PDB entry 3ZWS | X-ray diffraction, 1.60 A resolution | chain A

Chain A:
Name: Dihydroorotate dehydrogenase (quinone), mitochondrial
Source organism: Homo sapiens
Notes: EC 1.3.5.2, 1.3.3.1
Reference sequence: Q02127 (PYRD_HUMAN); residues 30-396 here correspond to UniProt positions 29-395 (UniProt number = residue number - 1)
Amino-acid sequence (367 residues; each row starts with the number of its first residue):
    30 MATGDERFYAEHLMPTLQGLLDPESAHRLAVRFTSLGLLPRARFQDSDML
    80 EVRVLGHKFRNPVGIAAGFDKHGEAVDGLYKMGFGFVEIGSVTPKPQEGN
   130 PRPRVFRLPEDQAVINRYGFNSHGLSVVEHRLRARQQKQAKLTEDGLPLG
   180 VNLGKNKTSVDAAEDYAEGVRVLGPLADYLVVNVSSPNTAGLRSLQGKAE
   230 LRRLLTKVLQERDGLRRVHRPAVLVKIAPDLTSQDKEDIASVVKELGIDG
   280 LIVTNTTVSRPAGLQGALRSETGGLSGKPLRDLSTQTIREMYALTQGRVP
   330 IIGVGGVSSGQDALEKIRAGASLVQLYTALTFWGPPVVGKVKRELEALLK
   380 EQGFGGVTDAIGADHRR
Unresolved in the structure: 30-40, 69-70
UniProt features mapped onto this chain:
  - active site: Ser215 (Nucleophile)
  - binding site (FMN): Ala96 to Lys100, Ser120, Asn181, Asn212, Lys255, Thr283, Gly306, Gly335, Tyr356, Thr357
  - binding site (substrate): Lys100, Asn145 to Phe149, Asn212 to Asn217, Asn284, Thr285
Residues lining bound ligands:
  - AVQ (2-[(2,5-dichlorobenzyl)sulfanyl]-5-methyl[1,2,4]triazolo[1,5-a]pyrimidin-7-ol): Met43, Leu46, Gln47, Pro52, Ala55, His56, Leu58, Ala59, Phe62, Thr63, Phe98, Val134, Arg136, Tyr147, Tyr356, Leu359, Thr360, Pro364
  - FMN (flavin mononucleotide): Ala95, Ala96, Gly97, Lys100, Gly119, Ser120, Val134, Val143, Asn145, Tyr147, Phe149, Asn181, Asn212, Lys255, Thr283, Asn284, Thr285, Ser305, Gly306, Leu309, Val333, Gly334, Gly335, Val336, Gln354, Leu355, Tyr356, Thr357
  - orotic acid (ORO): Lys100, Asn145, Arg146, Tyr147, Gly148, Phe149, Asn212, Ser215, Pro216, Asn217, Asn284, Thr285

In short:
Bound to chain A: flavin mononucleotide, orotic acid and compound AVQ. From UniProt: active-site residue
Ser215, 14 FMN-binding residues and 14 substrate-binding residues.
Chain A is Dihydroorotate dehydrogenase (quinone), mitochondrial (Homo sapiens); the structure, Structure of
Human Dihydroorotate Dehydrogenase with a Bound Inhibitor, was determined by X-ray diffraction, deposited
together with 3ZWT.
